Entry 7VP4 (X-ray diffraction, 3.04 A resolution); this record covers chains A and D of the 4 polymer chains in the assembly.

== Chain A ==
Protein: Transcription factor TCP10
Organism: Arabidopsis thaliana
UniProtKB: O82277 (TCP10_ARATH); residue numbers follow UniProt; this construct covers 1-87
Sequence (107 residues; numbered -19 to 87; the number before each row is that of its first residue; numbers below 1 keep their minus sign (Met-19 is residue -19)):
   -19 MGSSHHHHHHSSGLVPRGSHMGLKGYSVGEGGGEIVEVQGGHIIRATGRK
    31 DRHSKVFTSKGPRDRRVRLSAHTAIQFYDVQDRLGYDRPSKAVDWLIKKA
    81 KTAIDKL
Disordered / not traced: -19 to 13, 19
Differences from the reference sequence: initiating methionine (-19); expression tag (-18 to 0)
What the authors report for this chain:
  - conformationally variable residues (order/disorder transition): Arg32

== Chain D ==
Molecule: 14-nt DNA strand
Sequence (14 nucleotides; each row starts with the number of its first residue):
     1 TACTGGGGACCACA

== Interface between chain A and chain D ==
Residue-residue contacts - 14 pairs, chain A then chain D:
  Arg32(A) with DC3(D), salt bridge to the phosphate; DT4(D), base contact
  His33(A) with DT4(D), stacking on the base; DG5(D), hydrogen bond to the base; DG6(D), base contact
  Ser34(A) with DT4(D), hydrogen bond to the phosphate
  Arg45(A) with DT4(D), salt bridge to the phosphate; DG5(D), salt bridge to the phosphate
  Arg46(A) with DG6(D), sugar contact; DG7(D), hydrogen bond to the base; DG8(D), base contact
  Arg48(A) with DA9(D), base contact
  Arg68(A) with DG5(D), sugar contact
  Pro69(A) with DG6(D), phosphate contact
Other interface residues (no listed pair), chain A (9 interface residues in all): Asp31
Other interface residues (no listed pair), chain D (8 interface residues in all): DA2

== Summary ==
The interface between chain A and chain D involves 9 residues on one side and 8 on the other; the contacts
include 3 hydrogen bonds, 3 salt bridges and 1 aromatic stacking contact. Polar contacts include
His33(A)-DG5(D), Arg46(A)-DG7(D) and Ser34(A)-DT4(D). The paper reports conformational variability at
Arg32(A).
Chain A is Transcription factor TCP10 (Arabidopsis thaliana) and chain D is a 14-nt DNA strand; the structure,
Structure of a transcription factor and DNA complex, was determined by X-ray diffraction, deposited together
with 7VP1, 7VP2, 7VP5 and 7VP7.
